9FJD - chains 2 and 3 of the 3 polymer chains in the assembly; structure by electron microscopy, 2.15 A resolution.

== Chain 2 ==
Name: Capsid protein VP2
Organism: Coxsackievirus B1
Reference sequence: A0A7T7KAA0 (A0A7T7KAA0_9ENTO); residues 12-260 here correspond to UniProt positions 81-329 (UniProt number = residue number + 69)
Chain sequence (249 residues; each row starts with the number of its first residue):
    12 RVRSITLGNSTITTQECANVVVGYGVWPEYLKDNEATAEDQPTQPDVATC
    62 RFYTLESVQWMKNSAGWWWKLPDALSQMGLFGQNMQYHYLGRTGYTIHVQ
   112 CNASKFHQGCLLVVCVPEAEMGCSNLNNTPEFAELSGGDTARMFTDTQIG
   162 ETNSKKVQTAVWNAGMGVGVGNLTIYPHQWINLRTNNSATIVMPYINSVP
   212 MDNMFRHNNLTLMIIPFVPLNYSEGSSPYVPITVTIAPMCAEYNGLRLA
Disordered / not traced: 44-53
Construct notes: conflict Ala144 (Ser213 in A0A7T7KAA0), Thr151 (Ser220 in A0A7T7KAA0), Ile160 (Val229 in A0A7T7KAA0), Thr163 (Ser232 in A0A7T7KAA0), Ser165 (Ala234 in A0A7T7KAA0), Tyr187 (Phe256 in A0A7T7KAA0), Ile202 (Leu271 in A0A7T7KAA0)

== Chain 3 ==
Name: Capsid protein VP3
Organism: Coxsackievirus B1
Reference sequence: A0A7T7KAA0 (A0A7T7KAA0_9ENTO); residues 1-232 here correspond to UniProt positions 333-564 (UniProt number = residue number + 332)
Chain sequence (232 residues; row label = number of the first residue in the row):
     1 GLPVMTTPGSTQFLTSDDFQSPSAMPQFDVTPEMQIPGRVNNLMEIAEVD
    51 SVVPVNNTEANVNSLKAYQIPVQSNSDNGKQVFGFPLQPGANGVLNRTLL
   101 GEILNYYTHWSGSIKLTFMFCGSAMATGKFLLAYSPPGAGVPKNRKDAML
   151 GTHVIWDVGLQSSCVLCVPWISQTHYRYVVEDEYTAAGYITCWYQTNIVV
   201 PADVQSSCDILCFVSACNDFSVRMLKDTPFIR
Construct notes: conflict Ala60 (Asp392 in A0A7T7KAA0), Asn63 (Ser395 in A0A7T7KAA0), Gly93 (Asn425 in A0A7T7KAA0), Ile190 (Val522 in A0A7T7KAA0)
Reported in the primary citation:
  - conformationally variable residues (order/disorder transition): Trp170 to Gly188

== How chain 2 and chain 3 interact ==
Pairs across the interface - 64 pairs, chain 2 then chain 3:
  Tyr35(2) with Gly38(3)
  Lys116(2) with Ser123(3), hydrogen bond (backbone-side chain); Ala124(3); Met125(3)
  Phe117(2) with Met125(3), hydrophobic; Ala202(3); Asp203(3); Val204(3), hydrophobic
  Gln119(2) with Gly122(3); Ser123(3); Gln205(3), hydrogen bond (side chain-backbone); Ser207(3)
  Cys121(2) with Met119(3), hydrophobic; Cys121(3), hydrophobic; Leu211(3), hydrophobic
  Val172(2) with Leu65(3), hydrophobic
  Trp173(2) with Asn63(3), hydrogen bond
  Val181(2) with Tyr68(3)
  Gly182(2) with Ser51(3); Val52(3), hydrogen bond (backbone-backbone); Tyr68(3), hydrogen bond (backbone-side chain)
  Asn183(2) with Ser51(3); Arg97(3), hydrogen bond (side chain-backbone); Thr98(3); Leu99(3), hydrogen bond (side chain-backbone)
  Thr185(2) with Val49(3); Asp50(3), hydrogen bond (side chain-backbone); Ser51(3)
  Ile186(2) with Ile46(3), hydrophobic; Val49(3), hydrophobic; Leu99(3), hydrophobic
  Trp191(2) with Val52(3), hydrophobic; Phe213(3), hydrophobic
  Asn193(2) with Met119(3); Phe120(3), hydrogen bond (side chain-backbone); Cys121(3)
  Arg195(2) with Phe120(3); Gly122(3), hydrogen bond (side chain-backbone); Ser123(3), hydrogen bond (side chain-backbone); Ala124(3); Ala126(3), hydrogen bond (side chain-backbone); Val158(3), hydrogen bond (side chain-backbone); Ser162(3), hydrogen bond
  Thr196(2) with Ser162(3), hydrogen bond
  Tyr206(2) with Pro37(3)
  Asn208(2) with Met34(3); Ile36(3)
  Pro211(2) with Met34(3)
  Ile226(2) with Leu65(3), hydrophobic
  Pro227(2) with Leu65(3)
  Phe228(2) with Val52(3), hydrophobic; Leu65(3), hydrophobic; Tyr68(3), hydrophobic; Gln69(3), hydrogen bond (backbone-side chain)
  Val229(2) with Cys121(3), hydrophobic; Asp209(3); Leu211(3), hydrophobic
  Pro230(2) with Gln69(3)
  Asn232(2) with Gln205(3); Ser207(3)
  Tyr233(2) with Gln205(3), hydrogen bond (backbone-side chain)
  Ser234(2) with Asp203(3), hydrogen bond (side chain-backbone); Val204(3), hydrogen bond (side chain-backbone); Gln205(3), hydrogen bond (side chain-backbone)
Also at the interface, not in a pair above, chain 2 (36 interface residues in all): Val37, His118, Gly120, Gly180, Pro205, Ile207, Ser209, Val210, Glu235
Also at the interface, not in a pair above, chain 3 (38 interface residues in all): Val62, Ser64, Gln161, Cys208

== Overview ==
Chain 2 and chain 3 form an interface of 36 and 38 residues respectively, with 20 hydrogen bonds. Polar
contacts include Lys116(2)-Ser123(3), Gln119(2)-Gln205(3) and Trp173(2)-Asn63(3). The paper reports
conformational variability at Trp170(3).
Chain 2 is Capsid protein VP2 and chain 3 is Capsid protein VP3, both from Coxsackievirus B1; the structure,
Expanded CVB1-VLP (Tween80), was determined by electron microscopy (same publication as 9FJC and 9FJE).
